Entry 4ZVP (X-ray diffraction, 2.50 A resolution); this record covers chains A and C of the 6 polymer chains in the assembly.

# Chain A
Name: Caspase-7
From: Homo sapiens
Notes: EC 3.4.22.60
UniProt: P55210 (CASP7_HUMAN), isoform P55210-3; residues 1-198 here correspond to UniProt positions 34-231 (UniProt number = residue number + 33)
Amino-acid sequence (198 residues; each row starts with the number of its first residue):
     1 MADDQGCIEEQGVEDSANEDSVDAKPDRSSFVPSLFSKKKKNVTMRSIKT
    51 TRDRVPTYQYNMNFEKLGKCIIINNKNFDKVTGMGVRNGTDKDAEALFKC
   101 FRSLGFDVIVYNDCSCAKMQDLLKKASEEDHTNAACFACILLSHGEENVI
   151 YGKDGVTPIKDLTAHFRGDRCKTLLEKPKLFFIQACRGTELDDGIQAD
Disordered / not traced: 1-57, 197-198

# Chain C
Name: Caspase-7
From: Homo sapiens
Notes: EC 3.4.22.60
UniProt: P55210 (CASP7_HUMAN), isoform P55210-3; residues 301-498 here correspond to UniProt positions 34-231 (UniProt number = residue number - 267)
Amino-acid sequence (198 residues; numbered 301 to 498; the number before each row is that of its first residue):
   301 MADDQGCIEEQGVEDSANEDSVDAKPDRSSFVPSLFSKKKKNVTMRSIKT
   351 TRDRVPTYQYNMNFEKLGKCIIINNKNFDKVTGMGVRNGTDKDAEALFKC
   401 FRSLGFDVIVYNDCSCAKMQDLLKKASEEDHTNAACFACILLSHGEENVI
   451 YGKDGVTPIKDLTAHFRGDRCKTLLEKPKLFFIQACRGTELDDGIQAD
Disordered / not traced: 301-356, 497-498

# How chain A and chain C interact
Contacting residue pairs - 9 pairs, chain A then chain C:
  G168(A) - I495(C)
  D169(A) - I495(C)
  L175(A) - I495(C)  hydrophobic
  L175(A) - Q496(C)
  E176(A) - Q496(C)  hydrogen bond
  E190(A) - K460(C)  salt bridge
  I195(A) - G468(C)
  I195(A) - K472(C)
  I195(A) - L475(C)  hydrophobic
Interface residues without a listed pair, chain A (9 interface residues in all): K160, K172, Q196
Interface residues without a listed pair, chain C (9 interface residues in all): D469, E476, E490

# Overview
Chain A and chain C each contribute 9 residues to their interface, with 1 hydrogen bond and 1 salt bridge.
Polar pairs include E190(A)-K460(C) and E176(A)-Q496(C).
Chain A and chain C are both Caspase-7 (Homo sapiens); the structure, Caspase-7 Variant 2 (V2) with
reprogrammed substrate specificity due to Y230V/W232M/Q276C substitutions bound to DEVD inhibitor, was
determined by X-ray diffraction together with 4ZVO, 4ZVQ, 4ZVR, 4ZVS, 4ZVT and 4ZVU from the same study.
